8FOD - chains A and B of the 4 polymer chains in the assembly; structure by electron microscopy, 3.80 A resolution.

[Chain A]
Protein: DNA primase
Organism: Saccharomyces cerevisiae
UniProtKB: A0A8H4C1R0 (A0A8H4C1R0_YEASX); residues 1-409 here = UniProt positions 1-409
Sequence (409 residues; numbered 1 to 409; the number before each row is that of its first residue):
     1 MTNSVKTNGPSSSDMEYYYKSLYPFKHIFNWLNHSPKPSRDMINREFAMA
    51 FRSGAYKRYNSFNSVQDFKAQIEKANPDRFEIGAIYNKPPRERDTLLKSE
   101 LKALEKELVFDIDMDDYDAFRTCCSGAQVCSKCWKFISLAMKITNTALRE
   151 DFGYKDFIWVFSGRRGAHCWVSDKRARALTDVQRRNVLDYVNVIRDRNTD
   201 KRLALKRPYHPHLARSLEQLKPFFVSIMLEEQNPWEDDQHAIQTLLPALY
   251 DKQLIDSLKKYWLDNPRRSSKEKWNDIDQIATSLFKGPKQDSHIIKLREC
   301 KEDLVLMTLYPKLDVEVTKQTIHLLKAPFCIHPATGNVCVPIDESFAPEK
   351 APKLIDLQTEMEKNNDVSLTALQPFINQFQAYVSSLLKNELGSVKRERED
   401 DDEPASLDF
Not modelled in the structure: 1-11, 392-409

[Chain B]
Protein: DNA primase large subunit
Organism: Saccharomyces cerevisiae
UniProtKB: A0A6A5PVV0 (A0A6A5PVV0_YEASX); numbering as in UniProt (aligned over 1-528)
Sequence (528 residues; each row starts with the number of its first residue):
     1 MFRQSKRRIASRKNFSSYDDIVKSELDVGNTNAANQIILSSSSSEEEKKL
    51 YARLYESKLSFYDLPPQGEITLEQFEIWAIDRLKILLEIESCLSRNKSIK
   101 EIETIIKPQFQKLLPFNTESLEDRKKDYYSHFILRLCFCRSKELREKFVR
   151 AETFLFKIRFNMLTSTDQTKFVQSLDLPLLQFISNEEKAELSHQLYQTVS
   201 ASLQFQLNLNEEHQRKQYFQQEKFIKLPFENVIELVGNRLVFLKDGYAYL
   251 PQFQQLNLLSNEFASKLNQELIKTYQYLPRLNEDDRLLPILNHLSSGYTI
   301 ADFNQQKANQFSENVDDEINAQSVWSEEISSNYPLCIKNLMEGLKKNHHL
   351 RYYGRQQLSLFLKGIGLSADEALKFWSEAFTRNGNMTMEKFNKEYRYSFR
   401 HNYGLEGNRINYKPWDCHTILSKPRPGRGDYHGCPFRDWSHERLSAELRS
   451 MKLTQAQIISVLDSCQKGEYTIACTKVFEMTHNSASADLEIGEQTHIAHP
   501 NLYFERSRQLQKKQQKLEKEKLFNNGNH
Not modelled in the structure: 1-41, 175-179, 251-253, 300-316, 382-385, 484-495, 516-528
Ion coordination: 4Fe-4S cluster Fe: Cys-336, Cys-417, Cys-434, Cys-474
Ligand contacts: 4Fe-4S cluster (SF4): Pro-334, Leu-335, Cys-336, Cys-417, Ile-420, Cys-434, Pro-435, Phe-436, Tyr-470, Thr-471, Cys-474, Pro-500

[Interface between chain A and chain B]
Contacting residue pairs (8):
  Glu-150(A) with Asp-245(B)
  Asp-151(A) with Gly-246(B), hydrogen bond (backbone-backbone)
  Phe-152(A) with Phe-229(B), hydrophobic
  Asn-186(A) with Ile-233(B)
  Tyr-190(A) with Val-236(B), hydrophobic; Leu-243(B)
  Arg-195(A) with Gly-237(B)
  Pro-208(A) with Gln-197(B)
Interface residues without a listed pair, chain A (10 interface residues in all): Asp-189, His-210, Pro-211
Interface residues without a listed pair, chain B (11 interface residues in all): Arg-239, Val-241, Phe-242

[Summary]
The interface between chain A and chain B involves 10 residues on one side and 11 on the other, with 1
hydrogen bond. The hydrogen-bonded pair Asp-151(A)/Gly-246(B) is a backbone contact. Ligands of chain B:
4Fe-4S cluster.
Here chain A is DNA primase and chain B is DNA primase large subunit, both from Saccharomyces cerevisiae.
Entry 8FOD (Cryo-EM structure of S. cerevisiae DNA polymerase alpha-primase complex in Apo state conformation
II) was determined by electron microscopy together with 8FOC, 8FOE, 8FOH, 8FOJ and 8FOK from the same study.
